PDB entry 4Y4F | X-ray diffraction, 3.19 A resolution | chains C and D of the 4 polymer chains in the assembly

Chain C:
Name: Chimeric TCR Valpha14/Jalpha18 chain (mouse variable domain/ human constant domain)
Source organism: Mus musculus, Homo sapiens
Amino-acid sequence (209 residues; row label = number of the first residue in the row; numbering starts at 0):
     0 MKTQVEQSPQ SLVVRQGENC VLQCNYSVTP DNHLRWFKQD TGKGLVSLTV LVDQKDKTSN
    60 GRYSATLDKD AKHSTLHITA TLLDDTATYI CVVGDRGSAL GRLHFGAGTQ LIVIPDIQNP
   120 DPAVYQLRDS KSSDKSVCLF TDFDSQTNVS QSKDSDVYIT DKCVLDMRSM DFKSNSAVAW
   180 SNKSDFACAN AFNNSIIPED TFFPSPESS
Unresolved in the structure: 0-1, 183, 205-208
Disulfide bonds: Cys23-Cys90, Cys137-Cys187
Residues lining bound ligands: gck127 (49M; (1R)-1,5-anhydro-1-[(1E,3S,4S,5R)-4,5-dihydroxy-3-(nonacosanoylamino)nonadec-1-en-1-yl]-D-galactitol): Pro29, Asn31, Asp94, Arg95, Gly96

Chain D:
Name: Chimeric TCR Vbeta8.2 chain (mouse variable domain, human constant domain)
Source organism: Mus musculus, Homo sapiens
Amino-acid sequence (241 residues; row label = number of the first residue in the row; numbering starts at 0):
     0 MEAAVTQSPR NKVAVTGGKV TLSCNQTNNH NNMYWYRQDT GHGLRLIHYS YGAGSTEKGD
    60 IPDGYKASRP SQENFSLILE LATPSQTSVY FCASGDEGYT QYFGPGTRLL VLEDLRNVTP
   120 PKVSLFEPSK AEISHTQKAT LVCLATGFYP DHVELSWWVN GKEVHSGVCT DPQPLKEQPA
   180 LNDSRYSLSS RLRVSATFWQ NPRNHFRCQV QFYGLSENDE WTQDRAKPVT QIVSAEAWGR
   240 A
Unresolved in the structure: 0-1
Disulfide bonds: Cys23-Cys91, Cys142-Cys207

Interface between chain C and chain D:
Disulfides between the chains: Cys162(C)-Cys168(D)
Residue-residue contacts (92; chain C residue first):
  His32(C) with Tyr98(D)
  Arg34(C) with Thr99(D)
  Gln38(C) with Gln37(D), hydrogen bond; Phe90(D)
  Gly41(C) with Arg107(D), hydrogen bond (backbone-side chain)
  Val51(C) with Tyr98(D)
  Ile89(C) with Gln37(D)
  Arg95(C) with Tyr98(D)
  Gly96(C) with Tyr98(D)
  Ser97(C) with Glu96(D); Gly97(D); Tyr98(D)
  Ala98(C) with Asn31(D); Tyr33(D); Asp95(D); Glu96(D), hydrogen bond (backbone-backbone); Gly97(D), hydrogen bond (backbone-backbone)
  Arg101(C) with Leu45(D); Tyr48(D), hydrogen bond; Asp59(D), salt bridge
  Leu102(C) with Gln100(D)
  Phe104(C) with Gly42(D); Leu43(D); Phe102(D), hydrophobic
  Gly105(C) with Gly42(D)
  Ala106(C) with Gly40(D)
  Asp120(C) with His134(D), salt bridge
  Tyr124(C) with Ser128(D); Ala130(D); Glu131(D); His134(D); Thr135(D)
  Gln125(C) with Ser128(D), hydrogen bond (backbone-side chain)
  Leu126(C) with Phe125(D); Glu126(D); Pro127(D), hydrophobic; Ser128(D); Thr139(D); Val141(D), hydrophobic
  Arg127(C) with Phe125(D); Glu126(D), hydrogen bond (backbone-backbone)
  Asp128(C) with Ser123(D); Leu124(D); Phe125(D)
  Ser129(C) with Leu124(D), hydrogen bond (backbone-backbone); Glu126(D); Glu235(D)
  Lys134(C) with Phe125(D)
  Ser135(C) with Phe125(D)
  Val136(C) with Phe125(D), hydrophobic
  Leu138(C) with Thr139(D); Val141(D), hydrophobic
  Thr140(C) with Arg192(D)
  Asp141(C) with Thr135(D); Arg192(D), salt bridge
  Tyr157(C) with Leu174(D), hydrophobic; Glu176(D), hydrogen bond (side chain-backbone)
  Ile158(C) with Leu174(D)
  Thr159(C) with Asp170(D); Leu174(D); Ser188(D); Arg190(D), hydrogen bond
  Asp160(C) with Arg190(D)
  Cys162(C) with Cys168(D), disulfide; Thr169(D), hydrogen bond (side chain-backbone); Arg190(D)
  Val163(C) with Cys168(D)
  Leu164(C) with Gly166(D); Val167(D); Cys168(D); Arg192(D)
  Asp165(C) with Ser165(D); Gly166(D), hydrogen bond (backbone-backbone)
  Met166(C) with Lys137(D); Ser165(D); Gly166(D); Arg192(D); Val193(D), hydrophobic; Ser194(D)
  Arg167(C) with Ser165(D), hydrogen bond (backbone-side chain)
  Ser168(C) with Ser165(D)
  Met169(C) with Ser194(D)
  Phe171(C) with Lys137(D)
  Ser173(C) with Arg192(D), hydrogen bond
  Ser175(C) with Arg190(D), hydrogen bond
  Ala176(C) with Arg190(D)
  Val177(C) with Val141(D), hydrophobic; Arg190(D)
  Trp179(C) with Leu143(D), hydrophobic; Ser186(D)
  Phe201(C) with His134(D)
  Pro203(C) with Ala130(D), hydrophobic
Other interface residues (no listed pair), chain C (54 interface residues in all): Asn31, Phe36, Lys42, Gly43, Leu44, Ser154
Other interface residues (no listed pair), chain D (54 interface residues in all): Tyr35, His41, Tyr50, Pro104, Lys175, Gln177, Ala236

Overview:
Chain C and chain D each contribute 54 residues to their interface; the contacts include 1 disulfide bond, 15
hydrogen bonds and 3 salt bridges. Among the polar pairs are Arg101(C)-Asp59(D), Asp120(C)-His134(D) and
Asp141(C)-Arg192(D). Chain C binds gck127.
Chain C is Chimeric TCR Valpha14/Jalpha18 chain (mouse variable domain/ human constant domain) and chain D is
Chimeric TCR Vbeta8.2 chain (mouse variable domain, human constant domain), both from Mus musculus, Homo
sapiens; the structure, Crystal structure of the mCD1d/GCK127/iNKTCR ternary complex, was determined by X-ray
diffraction.
